PDB entry 7PFF | electron microscopy, 4.30 A resolution (low resolution: residue-level contacts below are approximate; hydrogen-bond / salt-bridge calls are withheld) | chains O and J of the 10 polymer chains in the assembly

[Chain O]
Protein: Histone H3.2
Source organism: Homo sapiens
UniProt: Q71DI3 (H32_HUMAN); residues 0-135 here correspond to UniProt positions 1-136 (UniProt number = residue number + 1)
Sequence (136 residues; row label = number of the first residue in the row; numbering starts at 0):
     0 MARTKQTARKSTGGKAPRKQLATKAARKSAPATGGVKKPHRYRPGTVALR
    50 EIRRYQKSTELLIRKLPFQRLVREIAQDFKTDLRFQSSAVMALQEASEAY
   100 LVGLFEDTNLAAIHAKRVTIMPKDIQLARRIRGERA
Not modelled in the structure: 0-36, 134-135
Sequence notes: engineered mutation Ala110 (Cys111 in Q71DI3)
Swiss-Prot annotation at these positions:
  - modified residue: Arg2 (Asymmetric dimethylarginine), Thr3 (Phosphothreonine), Lys4 (Allysine), Gln5 (5-glutamyl dopamine), Thr6 (Phosphothreonine), Arg8 (Citrulline), Lys9 (N6,N6,N6-trimethyllysine), Ser10 (ADP-ribosylserine), Thr11 (Phosphothreonine), Lys14 (N6-(2-hydroxyisobutyryl)lysine), Arg17 (Asymmetric dimethylarginine), Lys18 (N6-(2-hydroxyisobutyryl)lysine), Lys23 (N6-(2-hydroxyisobutyryl)lysine), Arg26 (Citrulline), Lys27 (N6,N6,N6-trimethyllysine), Ser28 (ADP-ribosylserine), Lys36 (N6,N6,N6-trimethyllysine), Lys37 (N6-methyllysine), Tyr41 (Phosphotyrosine), Lys56 (N6,N6,N6-trimethyllysine) and 8 more in UniProt
  - lipidation: Lys18 (N6-decanoyllysine)

[Chain J]
Molecule: 167-nt DNA strand
Source organism: synthetic construct
Sequence (167 nucleotides; each row starts with the number of its first residue):
   213 TACTTACATGACAGGATGTATATATCTGACACGTGCCTGGAGACTAGGGA
   263 GTAATCCCCTTGGCGGTTAAAACGCGGGGGACAGCGCGTACGTGCGTTTA
   313 AGCGGTGCTAGAGCTGTCTACGACCAATTGAGCGGCCTCGGCACCGGGAT
   363 TCTCCAGTATGGCGGCC

[Interface between chain O and chain J]
Residue-residue contacts (25):
  Pro38(O) - DC307(J)
  Arg40(O) - DG304(J)
  Arg40(O) - DT305(J)
  Arg40(O) - DG306(J)
  Tyr41(O) - DG230(J)
  Tyr41(O) - DG306(J)
  Arg42(O) - DT305(J)
  Pro43(O) - DT305(J)
  Gly44(O) - DG304(J)
  Gly44(O) - DT305(J)
  Thr45(O) - DT305(J)
  Val46(O) - DT305(J)
  Ala47(O) - DT305(J)
  Arg53(O) - DT231(J)
  Lys56(O) - DA232(J)
  Arg63(O) - DA313(J)
  Arg63(O) - DG314(J)
  Lys64(O) - DG314(J)
  Leu65(O) - DA313(J)
  Leu65(O) - DG314(J)
  Pro66(O) - DA313(J)
  Arg69(O) - DA313(J)
  Arg83(O) - DG323(J)
  Lys115(O) - DC294(J)
  Lys115(O) - DA295(J)
Other interface residues (no listed pair), chain O (22 interface residues in all): His39, Arg49, Glu50, Gln85
Other interface residues (no listed pair), chain J (14 interface residues in all): DA322, DG325

[Summary]
Chain O and chain J form an interface of 22 and 14 residues respectively.
Chain O is Histone H3.2 (Homo sapiens) and chain J is a 167-nt DNA strand (synthetic construct); the
structure, Nucleosome 3 of the 4x197 nucleosome array containing H1, was determined by electron microscopy
together with 7PET, 7PEU, 7PEV, 7PEW, 7PEX, 7PEY and 16 further entries from the same study.
